Entry 1RU7 (X-ray diffraction, 2.30 A resolution); this record covers chains C and D of the 6 polymer chains in the assembly.

== Chain C ==
Molecule: hemagglutinin
Organism: Influenza A virus (A/Puerto Rico/8/34(H1N1))
UniProtKB: Q82766 (Q82766_9INFA); residues 5-325 here correspond to UniProt positions 18-338 (UniProt number = residue number + 13)
Sequence (327 residues; numbered 1 to 327; the number before each row is that of its first residue):
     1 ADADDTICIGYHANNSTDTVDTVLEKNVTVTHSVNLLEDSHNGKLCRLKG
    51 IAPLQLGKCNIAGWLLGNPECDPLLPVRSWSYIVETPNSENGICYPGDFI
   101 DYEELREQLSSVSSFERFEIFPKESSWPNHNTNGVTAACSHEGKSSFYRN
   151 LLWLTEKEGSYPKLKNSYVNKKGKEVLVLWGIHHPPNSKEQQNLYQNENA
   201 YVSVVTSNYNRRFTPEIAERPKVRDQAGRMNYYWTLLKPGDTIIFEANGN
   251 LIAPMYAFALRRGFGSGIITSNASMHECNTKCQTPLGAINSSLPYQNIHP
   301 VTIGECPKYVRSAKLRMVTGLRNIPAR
Unresolved in the structure: 1-4
Cystine bridges: Cys-46/Cys-278, Cys-59/Cys-71, Cys-94/Cys-139, Cys-282/Cys-306

== Chain D ==
Molecule: hemagglutinin
Organism: Influenza A virus (A/Puerto Rico/8/34(H1N1))
UniProtKB: Q82766 (Q82766_9INFA); residues 501-660 here correspond to UniProt positions 344-503 (UniProt number = residue number - 157)
Sequence (160 residues; each row starts with the number of its first residue):
   501 GLFGAIAGFIEGGWTGMIDGWYGYHHQNEQGSGYAADQKSTQNAINGITN
   551 KVNSVIEKMNIQFTAVGKEFNKLEKRMENLNNKVDDGFLDIWTYNAELLV
   601 LLENERTLDFHDSNVKNLYEKVKSQLKNNAKEIGNGCFEFYHKCDNECME
   651 SVRNGTYDYP

== How chain C and chain D interact ==
Cross-chain cystine bridges: Cys-8(C)/Cys-637(D)
Pairs across the interface - 127 pairs, chain C then chain D:
  Asp-5(C) with Gln-527(D); Asn-528(D); Glu-529(D); Phe-638(D); Glu-639(D); Phe-640(D), hydrogen bond (backbone-backbone); Lys-643(D); Cys-644(D), hydrogen bond (side chain-backbone)
  Thr-6(C) with His-525(D); Gln-527(D), hydrogen bond (backbone-backbone); Cys-637(D); Phe-638(D); Glu-639(D); Met-649(D)
  Ile-7(C) with His-525(D); Leu-626(D), hydrophobic; Cys-637(D); Phe-638(D), hydrogen bond (backbone-backbone); Phe-640(D), hydrophobic; Met-649(D), hydrophobic; Val-652(D), hydrophobic
  Cys-8(C) with Trp-514(D); Gly-523(D); Tyr-524(D); His-525(D), hydrogen bond (backbone-backbone); Gly-636(D); Cys-637(D), disulfide
  Ile-9(C) with Ile-510(D); Trp-514(D); Gly-523(D); Val-622(D), hydrophobic; Gly-636(D), hydrogen bond (backbone-backbone)
  Gly-10(C) with Trp-514(D); Tyr-522(D); Gly-523(D), hydrogen bond (backbone-backbone)
  Tyr-11(C) with Ile-506(D), hydrophobic; Ala-507(D), hydrogen bond (side chain-backbone); Ile-510(D), hydrogen bond (side chain-backbone); Glu-511(D); Gly-512(D), hydrogen bond (side chain-backbone); Gly-513(D); Trp-514(D), hydrogen bond (backbone-backbone); Trp-521(D)
  His-12(C) with Trp-514(D); Met-517(D), hydrogen bond (side chain-backbone); Gly-520(D), hydrogen bond (side chain-backbone); Trp-521(D), hydrogen bond (backbone-backbone)
  Ala-13(C) with Gly-513(D); Trp-514(D), hydrogen bond (backbone-backbone); Thr-515(D)
  Val-20(C) with Asn-604(D)
  Asp-21(C) with Leu-601(D); Asn-604(D), hydrogen bond (backbone-side chain)
  Thr-22(C) with Leu-601(D); Asn-604(D); Glu-605(D), hydrogen bond; Leu-608(D)
  Val-23(C) with Leu-601(D); Leu-602(D), hydrophobic; Glu-605(D)
  Leu-24(C) with Glu-605(D), hydrogen bond (backbone-side chain)
  His-32(C) with Trp-521(D), hydrogen bond
  Glu-103(C) with Glu-569(D); Phe-570(D); Asn-571(D)
  Arg-106(C) with Glu-569(D), salt bridge
  Glu-107(C) with Lys-568(D), salt bridge
  Gly-265(C) with Thr-564(D), hydrogen bond (backbone-side chain)
  Ser-266(C) with Thr-564(D)
  Ile-268(C) with Val-566(D)
  Ile-269(C) with Val-566(D), hydrophobic
  Pro-294(C) with Met-559(D), hydrophobic
  Tyr-295(C) with Met-559(D); Ala-596(D), hydrophobic
  Pro-300(C) with Ala-565(D)
  Val-301(C) with Ala-565(D); Val-566(D), hydrophobic
  Thr-302(C) with Gln-562(D); Phe-563(D); Thr-564(D); Ala-565(D), hydrogen bond (backbone-backbone)
  Ile-303(C) with Thr-564(D); Val-566(D), hydrophobic
  Gly-304(C) with Gln-562(D); Phe-563(D); Thr-564(D), hydrogen bond (backbone-side chain)
  Glu-305(C) with Gln-562(D); Phe-563(D)
  Cys-306(C) with Ile-561(D); Gln-562(D), hydrogen bond (backbone-backbone)
  Pro-307(C) with Gln-562(D)
  Lys-308(C) with Met-559(D); Gln-562(D); Trp-592(D)
  Tyr-309(C) with Leu-589(D), hydrophobic
  Val-310(C) with Leu-589(D), hydrophobic; Trp-592(D); Thr-593(D)
  Arg-311(C) with Asp-586(D), salt bridge; Leu-589(D); Asp-590(D), salt bridge; Thr-593(D), hydrogen bond (backbone-side chain)
  Ser-312(C) with Thr-593(D); Glu-597(D), hydrogen bond
  Leu-315(C) with Ala-596(D), hydrophobic; Glu-597(D)
  Arg-316(C) with Val-600(D); Asn-604(D), hydrogen bond (backbone-side chain)
  Met-317(C) with Val-552(D), hydrophobic; Val-555(D), hydrophobic; Asn-604(D)
  Val-318(C) with Asn-604(D), hydrogen bond (backbone-side chain); Thr-607(D)
  Thr-319(C) with Trp-521(D); Ile-548(D); Thr-607(D); His-611(D), hydrogen bond (backbone-side chain)
  Gly-320(C) with Trp-521(D); His-611(D), hydrogen bond (backbone-side chain)
  Leu-321(C) with Trp-521(D); His-611(D)
  Arg-322(C) with Leu-608(D)
  Ile-324(C) with Ala-507(D), hydrophobic; Gly-512(D); Gly-513(D), hydrogen bond (backbone-backbone)
  Pro-325(C) with Gly-513(D); Thr-515(D)
Also at the interface, not in a pair above, chain C (58 interface residues in all): Asn-14, Glu-25, Val-28, Val-30, Thr-31, Val-34, Leu-36, Glu-85, Tyr-102, Ser-292, Ala-326
Also at the interface, not in a pair above, chain D (66 interface residues in all): Ile-518, His-526, Ile-556, Gly-567, Val-615, Leu-618, Tyr-619, Ile-633

== Summary ==
Chain C and chain D form an interface of 58 and 66 residues respectively; the contacts include 1 disulfide
bond, 30 hydrogen bonds and 4 salt bridges. Among the polar pairs are Arg-106(C)/Glu-569(D),
Glu-107(C)/Lys-568(D) and Arg-311(C)/Asp-586(D).
Chain C is hemagglutinin and chain D is hemagglutinin, both from Influenza A virus (A/Puerto Rico/8/34(H1N1));
the structure, 1934 Human H1 Hemagglutinin, was determined by X-ray diffraction together with 1RUY, 1RUZ,
1RV0, 1RVT, 1RVX and 1RVZ from the same study.
